5NW5 - chains A and B of the 4 polymer chains in the assembly; structure by X-ray diffraction, 6.50 A resolution (low resolution: residue-level contacts below are approximate; hydrogen-bond / salt-bridge calls are withheld).

Chain A (and B):
Name: Telomere length regulator protein RIF1
From: Saccharomyces cerevisiae S288c
Notes: chain B of this document is another copy of the same molecule, construct and numbering; everything in this record applies to it too
Reference sequence: P29539 (RIF1_YEAST); residue numbers follow UniProt; this construct covers 100-1321
Amino-acid sequence (1226 residues; row label = number of the first residue in the row):
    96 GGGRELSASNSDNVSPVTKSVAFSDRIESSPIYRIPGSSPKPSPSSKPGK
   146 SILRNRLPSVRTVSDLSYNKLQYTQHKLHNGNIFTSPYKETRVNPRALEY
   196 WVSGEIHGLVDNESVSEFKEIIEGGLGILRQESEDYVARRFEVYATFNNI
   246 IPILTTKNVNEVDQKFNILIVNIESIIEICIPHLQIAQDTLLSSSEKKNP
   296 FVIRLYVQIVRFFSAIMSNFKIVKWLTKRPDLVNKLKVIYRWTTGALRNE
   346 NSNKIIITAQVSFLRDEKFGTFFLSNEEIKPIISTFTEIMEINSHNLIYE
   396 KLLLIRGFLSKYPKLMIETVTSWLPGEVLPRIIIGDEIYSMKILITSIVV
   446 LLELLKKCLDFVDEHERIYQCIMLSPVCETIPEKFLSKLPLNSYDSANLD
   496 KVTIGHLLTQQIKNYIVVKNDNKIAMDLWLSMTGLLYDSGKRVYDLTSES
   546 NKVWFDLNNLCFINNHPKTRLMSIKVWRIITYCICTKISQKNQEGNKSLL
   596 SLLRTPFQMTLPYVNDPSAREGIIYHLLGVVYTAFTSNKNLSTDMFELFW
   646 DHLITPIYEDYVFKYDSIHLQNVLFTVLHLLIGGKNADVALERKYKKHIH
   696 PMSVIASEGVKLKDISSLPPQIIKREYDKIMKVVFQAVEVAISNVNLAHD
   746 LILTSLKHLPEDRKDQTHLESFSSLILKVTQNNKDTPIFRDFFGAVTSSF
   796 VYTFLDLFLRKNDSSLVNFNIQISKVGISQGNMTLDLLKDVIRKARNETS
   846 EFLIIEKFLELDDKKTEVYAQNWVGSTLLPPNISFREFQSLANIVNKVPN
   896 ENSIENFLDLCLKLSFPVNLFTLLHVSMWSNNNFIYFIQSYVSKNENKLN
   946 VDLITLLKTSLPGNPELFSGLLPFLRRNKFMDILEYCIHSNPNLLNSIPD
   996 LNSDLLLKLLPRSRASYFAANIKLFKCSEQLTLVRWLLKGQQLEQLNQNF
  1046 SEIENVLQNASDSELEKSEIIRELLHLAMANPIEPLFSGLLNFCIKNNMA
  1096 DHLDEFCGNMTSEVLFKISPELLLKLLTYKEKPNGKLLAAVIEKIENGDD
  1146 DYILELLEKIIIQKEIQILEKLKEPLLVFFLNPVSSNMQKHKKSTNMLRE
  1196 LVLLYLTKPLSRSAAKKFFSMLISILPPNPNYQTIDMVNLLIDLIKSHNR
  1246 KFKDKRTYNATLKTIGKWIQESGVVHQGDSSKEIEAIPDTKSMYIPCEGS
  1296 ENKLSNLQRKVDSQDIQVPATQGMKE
Unresolved in the structure: 96-184, 689-691, 1273-1321 (chain B: 96-184, 688-690, 1273-1321)
Sequence notes: expression tag (96-99)
From the paper describing this entry:
  - binding site for the 30-nt DNA strand: R401, K451
  - mutagenesis - K437E/K563E/K570E, K691E/K692E (4-8-fold): decreased binding to the 30-nt DNA strand
  - mutagenesis - K437E/K563E/K570E: decreased localization

Interface between chain A and chain B:
Pairs across the interface (46):
  E687(A) - P1128(B)
  R688(A) - K1127(B)
  K834(A) - D995(B)
  R841(A) - D999(B)
  Y864(A) - D995(B)
  N867(A) - P994(B)
  W868(A) - N997(B)
  G870(A) - P968(B)
  G870(A) - R972(B)
  S871(A) - P968(B)
  S871(A) - R971(B)
  S871(A) - R972(B)
  T872(A) - R971(B)
  L873(A) - R971(B)
  L873(A) - R972(B)
  E896(A) - Q934(B)
  N897(A) - P968(B)
  N897(A) - R972(B)
  E900(A) - F969(B)
  E900(A) - R972(B)
  N901(A) - R972(B)
  D904(A) - R972(B)
  D904(A) - N973(B)
  L907(A) - N942(B)
  K908(A) - N973(B)
  Y931(A) - Y931(B)
  Y931(A) - Q934(B)
  Q934(A) - E896(B)
  Q934(A) - E900(B)
  Q934(A) - Y931(B)
  S938(A) - K939(B)
  K939(A) - S938(B)
  P968(A) - G870(B)
  P968(A) - N897(B)
  F969(A) - E900(B)
  R971(A) - S871(B)
  R972(A) - G870(B)
  R972(A) - E896(B)
  R972(A) - N897(B)
  R972(A) - E900(B)
  R972(A) - N901(B)
  R972(A) - D904(B)
  D995(A) - Y864(B)
  K1211(A) - K252(B)
  K1211(A) - N253(B)
  Y1253(A) - K252(B)
Other interface residues (no listed pair), chain A (32 interface residues in all): L830, G965, N997
Other interface residues (no listed pair), chain B (29 interface residues in all): W868, T872, G965

In short:
32 residues of chain A face 29 of chain B across their interface. From the paper: a binding site for the 30-nt
DNA strand at R401(A) and K451(A); K437E/K563E/K570E and K691E/K692E of chain A reduce binding to the 30-nt
DNA strand.
Chain A and chain B are both Telomere length regulator protein RIF1 (Saccharomyces cerevisiae S288c); the
structure, Crystal structure of the Rif1 N-terminal domain (RIF1-NTD) from Saccharomyces cerevisiae in complex
with DNA, was determined by X-ray diffraction (same publication as 5NVR).
